Entry 9ITV (electron microscopy, 3.97 A resolution); this record covers chains V and Z of the 16 polymer chains in the assembly.

Chain V:
Protein: ATP synthase subunit b
From: Chloroflexus aurantiacus J-10-fl
Reference sequence: A9WGS8 (ATPF_CHLAA); residues 1-164 here = UniProt positions 1-164
Sequence (164 residues; row label = number of the first residue in the row):
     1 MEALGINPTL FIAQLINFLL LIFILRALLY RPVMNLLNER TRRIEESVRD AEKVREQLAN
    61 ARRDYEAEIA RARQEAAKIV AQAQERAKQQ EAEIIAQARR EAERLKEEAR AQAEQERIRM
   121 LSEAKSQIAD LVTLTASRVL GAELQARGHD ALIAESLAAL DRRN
Not modelled in the structure: 1-4, 45-164

Chain Z:
Protein: ATP synthase subunit a
From: Chloroflexus aurantiacus J-10-fl
Reference sequence: A9WGT0 (A9WGT0_CHLAA); residues 1-312 here = UniProt positions 1-312
Sequence (312 residues; each row starts with the number of its first residue):
     1 MSTRTRNILI IVGALIISIA SRFFLYTGPP HVEVAAEVIF DGIPGFPITN SFVVAIIIDI
    61 FVIALAVAAT RNLQMVPRGL QNVMEFILES LYNLFRNINA KYVATAFPLV ATIFLFVLFG
   121 NWFGLLPGVG SIGVCHEKKE EHAVVDERLA LAAPAAPLSS VAAAEGEEIH DTCAAQGKKL
   181 VPLFRAPAAD LNFTFAIAVI SFVFIEYWGF RALGPGYLKK FFNTNGIMSF VGIIEFISEL
   241 VKPFALAFRL FGNIFAGEVL LVVMAFLVPL LLPLPFYGFE VFVGFIQALI FALLTYAFLN
   301 IAVTGHDEEH AH
Not modelled in the structure: 1-11, 137-168, 305-312

How chain V and chain Z interact:
Contacting residue pairs (44):
  Gly5(V) - Asn192(Z)  hydrogen bond (backbone-side chain)
  Ile6(V) - Asn192(Z)
  Asn7(V) - Asn192(Z)
  Leu10(V) - Pro47(Z)
  Leu10(V) - Thr49(Z)
  Leu10(V) - Phe52(Z)  hydrophobic
  Phe11(V) - Asn192(Z)
  Phe11(V) - Ala196(Z)
  Ala13(V) - Phe52(Z)  hydrophobic
  Gln14(V) - Phe52(Z)
  Leu15(V) - Ala196(Z)
  Leu15(V) - Ile200(Z)  hydrophobic
  Asn17(V) - Ile56(Z)
  Asn17(V) - Asp59(Z)  hydrogen bond
  Phe18(V) - Ile113(Z)  hydrophobic
  Phe18(V) - Phe116(Z)  hydrophobic
  Phe18(V) - Ile200(Z)  hydrophobic
  Leu19(V) - Ile200(Z)  hydrophobic
  Leu21(V) - Asp59(Z)
  Leu21(V) - Phe116(Z)  hydrophobic
  Ile22(V) - Thr112(Z)
  Ile24(V) - Ile63(Z)  hydrophobic
  Leu25(V) - Val62(Z)  hydrophobic
  Leu25(V) - Ile63(Z)  hydrophobic
  Leu25(V) - Thr112(Z)
  Leu28(V) - Thr70(Z)
  Leu29(V) - Ala66(Z)  hydrophobic
  Leu29(V) - Leu88(Z)  hydrophobic
  Tyr30(V) - Leu88(Z)  hydrophobic
  Tyr30(V) - Pro108(Z)  hydrogen bond (side chain-backbone)
  Tyr30(V) - Ala111(Z)
  Tyr30(V) - Thr112(Z)  hydrogen bond (side chain-backbone)
  Pro32(V) - Leu73(Z)  hydrophobic
  Val33(V) - Met84(Z)  hydrophobic
  Val33(V) - Leu88(Z)  hydrophobic
  Met34(V) - Tyr92(Z)  hydrophobic
  Met34(V) - Phe107(Z)  hydrophobic
  Leu36(V) - Met75(Z)  hydrophobic
  Leu36(V) - Gln81(Z)
  Leu36(V) - Glu85(Z)
  Leu37(V) - Glu89(Z)
  Arg40(V) - Met75(Z)  hydrogen bond (side chain-backbone)
  Arg40(V) - Pro77(Z)
  Arg40(V) - Glu85(Z)  salt bridge
Also at the interface, not in a pair above, chain V (26 interface residues in all): Thr9, Arg26
Also at the interface, not in a pair above, chain Z (38 interface residues in all): Ala36, Phe46, Ser51, Ala55, Leu65, Gln74, Asp190, Leu191, Phe193, Ile197, Val199

In short:
Chain V and chain Z form an interface of 26 and 38 residues respectively, with 5 hydrogen bonds and 1 salt
bridge. Polar contacts include Arg40(V)-Glu85(Z), Gly5(V)-Asn192(Z) and Asn17(V)-Asp59(Z).
Here chain V is ATP synthase subunit b and chain Z is ATP synthase subunit a, both from Chloroflexus
aurantiacus J-10-fl. Entry 9ITV (Chloroflexus aurantiacus ADP-bound ATP synthase, state 1, focused refinement
of FO) was determined by electron microscopy (same publication as 9ITJ, 9ITK, 9ITL, 9ITM, 9ITN, 9ITO and 11
further entries).
